Entry 7KI4 (electron microscopy, 2.90 A resolution); this record covers chains A and G of the 9 polymer chains in the assembly.

== Chain A ==
Molecule: Fusion glycoprotein F0
Organism: Nipah virus
UniProtKB: Q9IH63 (FUS_NIPAV); numbering as in UniProt (aligned over 1-487)
Sequence (543 residues; numbered 1 to 543; the number before each row is that of its first residue):
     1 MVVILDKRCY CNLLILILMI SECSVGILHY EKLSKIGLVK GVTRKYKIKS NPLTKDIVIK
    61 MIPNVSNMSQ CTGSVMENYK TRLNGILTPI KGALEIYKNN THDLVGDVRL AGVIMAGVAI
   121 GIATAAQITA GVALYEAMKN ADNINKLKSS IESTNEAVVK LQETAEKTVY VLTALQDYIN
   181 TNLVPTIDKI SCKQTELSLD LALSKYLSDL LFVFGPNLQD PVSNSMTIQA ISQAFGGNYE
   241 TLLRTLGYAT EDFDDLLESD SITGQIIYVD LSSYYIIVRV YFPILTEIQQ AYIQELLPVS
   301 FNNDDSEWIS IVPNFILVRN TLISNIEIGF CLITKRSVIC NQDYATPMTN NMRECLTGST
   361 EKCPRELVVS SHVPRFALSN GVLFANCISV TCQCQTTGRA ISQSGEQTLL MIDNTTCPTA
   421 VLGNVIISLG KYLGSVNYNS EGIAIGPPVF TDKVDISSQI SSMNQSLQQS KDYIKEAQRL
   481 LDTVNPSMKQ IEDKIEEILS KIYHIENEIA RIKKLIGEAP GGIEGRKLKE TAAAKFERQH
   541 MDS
Not modelled in the structure: 1-26, 105-111, 482-543
Differences from the reference sequence: conflict D305 (Asn in Q9IH63); expression tag (488-543)
UniProt features mapped onto this chain:
  - region: L110 to L134 (Fusion peptide)
  - site: R109, L110 (Cleavage)
  - glycosylation (N-linked (GlcNAc...) asparagine): N64, N67, N99, N414, N464
  - natural variant: T250 (T250I: In strain: Isolate NiV/MY/99/VRI-0626), M348 (M348T: In strain: Isolate Malaysian flying-fox)
Disulfides: C71-C192, C331-C340, C355-C363, C387-C392, C394-C417
Covalent attachments: glycan linked to N67; N-acetylglucosamine (NAG) linked to N99, N414, N464

== Chain G ==
Molecule: 12B2 heavy chain
Organism: Mus musculus
Sequence (443 residues; numbered 1 to 443; the number before each row is that of its first residue):
     1 QVQLKESGPG LVAPSQSLSI TCTVSGFSLA SYGVHWVRQP PGKGLEWLGV IWTGGSTNYN
    61 SALMSRLSIN RDNSKSQVFL KLNSLQTDDT AIYYCARDRG YGYGGFAYWG QGTLVTVSAA
   121 KTTPPSVYPL APGSAAQTNS MVTLGCLVKG YFPEPVTVTW NSGSLSSGVH TFPAVLQSDL
   181 YTLSSSVTVP SSTWPSETVT CNVAHPASST KVDKKIVPRD CGCKPCICTV PEVSSVFIFP
   241 PKPKDVLTIT LTPKVTCVVV DISKDDPEVQ FSWFVDDVEV HTAQTQPREE QFNSTFRSVS
   301 ELPIMHQDWL NGKEFKCRVN SAAFPAPIEK TISKTKGRPK APQVYTIPPP KEQMAKDKVS
   361 LTCMITDFFP EDITVEWQWN GQPAENYKNT QPIMDTDGSY FVYSKLNVQK SNWEAGNTFT
   421 CSVLHEGLHN HHTEKSLSHS PGK
Not modelled in the structure: 118-443
Disulfides: C22-C95

== How chain A and chain G interact ==
Contacting residue pairs (8):
  K189(A) - Y103(G)  hydrogen bond (backbone-side chain)
  I190(A) - Y103(G)
  S191(A) - Y101(G)  hydrogen bond (side chain-backbone)
  S191(A) - G102(G)
  S191(A) - Y103(G)
  K193(A) - W52(G)
  K193(A) - S56(G)  hydrogen bond
  Q194(A) - Y101(G)
Interface residues without a listed pair, chain G (6 interface residues in all): N58

== In short ==
Chain A and chain G form an interface of 5 and 6 residues respectively; the contacts include 3 hydrogen bonds.
Polar contacts include K189(A)-Y103(G), S191(A)-Y101(G) and K193(A)-S56(G). N-acetylglucosamine is covalently
linked to N99(A), N414(A) and N464(A).
Chain A is Fusion glycoprotein F0 (Nipah virus) and chain G is 12B2 heavy chain (Mus musculus); the structure,
Structure of the NiV F glycoprotein in complex with the 12B2 neutralizing antibody, was determined by electron
microscopy.
